Entry 5EBW (X-ray diffraction, 2.30 A resolution); this record covers chains B and C of the 3 polymer chains in the assembly.

# Chain B
Name: Antibody Fab Fragment Light Chain
Organism: Mus musculus
Notes: antibody fragment or engineered binder
Chain sequence (210 residues; row label = number of the first residue in the row):
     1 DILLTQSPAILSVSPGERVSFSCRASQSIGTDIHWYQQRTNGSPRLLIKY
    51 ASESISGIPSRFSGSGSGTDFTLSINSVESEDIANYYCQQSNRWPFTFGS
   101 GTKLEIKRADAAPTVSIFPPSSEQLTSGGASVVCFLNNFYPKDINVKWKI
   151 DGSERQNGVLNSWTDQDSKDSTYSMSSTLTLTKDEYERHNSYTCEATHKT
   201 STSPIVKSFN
Cystine bridges: Cys23-Cys88, Cys134-Cys194

# Chain C
Name: pH-gated potassium channel KcsA
Organism: Streptomyces lividans
Reference sequence: P0A334 (KCSA_STRLI); residue numbers follow UniProt; this construct covers 1-123
Chain sequence (123 residues; each row starts with the number of its first residue):
     1 MAPMLSGLLARLVKLLLGRHGSALHWRAAGAATVLLVIVLLAGSYLAVLA
    51 ERGAPGAQLITYPRALWWACETATTVXYGDLYPVTLWGRLVAVVVMVAGI
   101 TSFGLVTAALATWFVGREQERRG
Unresolved in the structure: 1-19, 122-123
Modified residues: GOA (glycolic acid) at position 77
Construct notes: engineered mutation Ala2 (Pro in P0A334), Ala69 (Ser in P0A334), Cys70 (Val in P0A334), GOA_77 (Gly in P0A334)
Metal / ion sites: K+ site 1: Thr75, Val76; K+ site 2 near Thr75 (its only coordinating residue here); K+ site 3: Val76, GOA_77; K+ site 4: GOA_77, Tyr78
Small-molecule neighbours:
  - diacyl glycerol (DGA): Leu41, Tyr45, Tyr62, Pro63, Leu66, Trp67, Cys70, Val84, Thr85, Leu86, Arg89, Leu90, Val93
  - nonan-1-ol (F09): Leu46, Leu49, Ala50, Trp87, Val91
Swiss-Prot annotation at these positions:
  - motif: Thr75, Val76, Tyr78 to Asp80 (Selectivity filter)
  - mutagenesis: Glu71 (E71A: Prevents channel inactivation)
From the paper describing this entry:
  - K+ coordination: Thr75
  - binding site for K+: Thr75 to Gly79

# How chain B and chain C interact
Pairs across the interface - 19 pairs, chain B then chain C:
  Asp32(B) - Arg64(C)  salt bridge
  Tyr50(B) - Arg64(C)
  Ser91(B) - Ile60(C)
  Asn92(B) - Ala57(C)
  Asn92(B) - Gln58(C)
  Asn92(B) - Ile60(C)
  Arg93(B) - Gly56(C)  hydrogen bond (side chain-backbone)
  Arg93(B) - Ala57(C)
  Arg93(B) - Gln58(C)  hydrogen bond
  Arg93(B) - Ile60(C)
  Trp94(B) - Arg52(C)
  Trp94(B) - Gly53(C)
  Trp94(B) - Ala54(C)
  Trp94(B) - Pro55(C)
  Trp94(B) - Gly56(C)  hydrogen bond (backbone-backbone)
  Trp94(B) - Ala57(C)  hydrogen bond (backbone-backbone)
  Trp94(B) - Ile60(C)
  Phe96(B) - Arg52(C)
  Phe96(B) - Ile60(C)  hydrophobic
Interface residues without a listed pair, chain B (8 interface residues in all): Asp1

# Summary
Chain B and chain C form an interface of 8 and 9 residues respectively, with 4 hydrogen bonds and 1 salt
bridge. Polar pairs include Asp32(B)-Arg64(C), Arg93(B)-Gly56(C) and Arg93(B)-Gln58(C). Diacyl glycerol is
bound between chain B and chain C. The paper reports a binding site for K+ at Thr75(C); K+ coordination by
Thr75(C).
Chain B is Antibody Fab Fragment Light Chain (Mus musculus) and chain C is pH-gated potassium channel KcsA
(Streptomyces lividans); the structure, KcsA with G77ester mutation, was determined by X-ray diffraction,
deposited together with 5EBL, 5EBM, 5EC1 and 5EC2.
